6YVV - chains C and D of the 4 polymer chains in the assembly; structure by electron microscopy, 7.50 A resolution (low resolution: residue-level contacts below are approximate; hydrogen-bond / salt-bridge calls are withheld).

[Chain C]
Name: Condensin complex subunit 2, Brn1
Organism: Saccharomyces cerevisiae (strain ATCC 204508 / S288c)
UniProtKB: P38170 (CND2_YEAST); the author numbering skips numbers that UniProt does not, so the offset changes along the chain: 1-747 = UniProt 1-747; 2245-2251 = UniProt 748-754
Amino-acid sequence (773 residues; each row starts with the number of its first residue; note: 1498 numbers in that range are skipped by the numbering (no residue carries them; nothing is unmodelled there); X marks 19 residues of unknown identity (built as UNK)):
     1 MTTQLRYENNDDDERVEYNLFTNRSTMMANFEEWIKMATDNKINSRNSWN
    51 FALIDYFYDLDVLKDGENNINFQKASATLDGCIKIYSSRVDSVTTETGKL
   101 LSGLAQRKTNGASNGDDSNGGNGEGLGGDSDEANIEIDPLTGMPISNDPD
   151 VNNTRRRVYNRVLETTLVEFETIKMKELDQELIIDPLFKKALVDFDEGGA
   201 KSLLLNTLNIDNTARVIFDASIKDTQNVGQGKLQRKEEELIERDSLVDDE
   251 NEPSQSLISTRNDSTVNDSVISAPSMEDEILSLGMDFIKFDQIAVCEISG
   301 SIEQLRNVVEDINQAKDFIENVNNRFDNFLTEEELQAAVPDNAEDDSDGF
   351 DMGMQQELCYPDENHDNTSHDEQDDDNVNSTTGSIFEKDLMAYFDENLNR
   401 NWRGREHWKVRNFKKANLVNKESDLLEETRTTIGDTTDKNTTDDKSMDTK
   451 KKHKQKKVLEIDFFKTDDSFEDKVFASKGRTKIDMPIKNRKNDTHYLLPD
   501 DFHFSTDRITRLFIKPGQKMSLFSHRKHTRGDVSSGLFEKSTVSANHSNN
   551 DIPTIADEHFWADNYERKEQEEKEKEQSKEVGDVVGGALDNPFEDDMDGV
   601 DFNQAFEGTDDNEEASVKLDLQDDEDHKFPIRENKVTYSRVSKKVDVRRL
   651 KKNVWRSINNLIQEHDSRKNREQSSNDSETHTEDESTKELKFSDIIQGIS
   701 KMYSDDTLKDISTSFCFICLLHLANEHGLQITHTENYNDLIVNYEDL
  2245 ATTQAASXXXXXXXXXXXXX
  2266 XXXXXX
Not modelled in the structure: 1-24, 106-165, 175-183, 196-198, 221-642, 669-690, 2245-2251
Curated features (UniProtKB/Swiss-Prot):
  - modified residue (Phosphoserine): Ser245, Ser548

[Chain D]
Name: Condensin complex subunit 1, Ycs4
Organism: Saccharomyces cerevisiae (strain ATCC 204508 / S288c)
UniProtKB: Q06156 (CND1_YEAST); numbering as in UniProt; present here: 1-910, 913-1149
Amino-acid sequence (1185 residues; each row starts with the number of its first residue; note: 11 numbers in that range are skipped by the numbering (no residue carries them; nothing is unmodelled there); a row labelled like 1149A-1149Z holds insertion residues (1149A, then the next letters in order); X marks 9 residues of unknown identity (built as UNK)):
     1 MSGFSLSEYLTKFQTTDRESYPRLQDPSRELNVIIDQLAVSPEQIDASPD
    51 SLEALIDLCHDFPHLTPKLQTQLSYLISSSLSNLSKDIKANLSSNVNFTE
   101 IGGLIPQWKRHLEEYGYLIQVLLTFLQDELHKVSSQSTNLNRSAKNSKND
   151 SANVELFKRDCNQMENLLESITKLLEINLSKIFQTTPEKDLFIGLFTRPL
   201 FVLLEIEPVTKVSSLKMFIQRILAMCVKNHGQSSSIQSSLMTNLTYFLHL
   251 SVFNAELLKLLNDEYNYPQLTEDILKEISTRVFNAKDTTGPKAISNFLIK
   301 LSELSPGIMLRQMNLVITLLNNSSITLRCSVVEACGNIVAELAQDPQTME
   351 HYKQQIAVLIELLEERFQDSNPYVRTKAIQGCSKICDLSSKFNKSKAKFT
   401 SLAVRSLQDRSSLVRRNSVKLLSKLLLKHPFKAIHGSQLRLSEWEEYLKG
   451 SESQLNSTLKKVESQETLNDTIERSLIEEEVEQDEGQCRTELEGSFNKSA
   501 ELSRIENEVENINATNTSVLMKLKLMIVYYKDAISFIKEIHKSIELISNL
   551 LFSKNRNEVLESMDFLVLADAFDIELSEFGIKKMLHLVWMKGTNDEGTSI
   601 SVHLIECYKQLFLTAPDSCNMQEKAAHIAKNLINLSIGASIADLASLEQL
   651 LGMMYEQKLIDQHVINILWAIYNSASKASMQKEQNVNNRDSEKGFSKEQI
   701 HGSIIILGMLSLADNEIALKGLESLLNIGLGAVGLKDLTLCRYSCLALER
   751 MVPKRSTIITKAINQELEDVAVKKLYAIIINYTKDNEYYPMCEQALSALF
   801 TISSKPDILATDLIREKTMMTFGKPEEEDSILSLEQSSRVVSLSQLLFIV
   851 GQVAIKTLVYLEKCEAEFKKRKIEAETRNGKVKNQGADVTNTTQDNGGDK
   901 ELEMIGGTNE
  910A D
   911 D
   913 FTDAIQFVKENELLFGEKSILGKFCPIVEEIVSNSSRFSDPMLQRTATLC
   963 LEKLMCLSSKYCEKSLPLLITVMEKSPDPTIRSNAVLGLGDMAVCFNNLV
  1013 DENTDYLYRRLHDENLMVQRTCLMTVTFLILAGQVKVKGQLGEMAKCLDN
  1063 PDQGISDMCRLFFTELASKDNAIYNGFIDIFSNLSSDDLLGKESFKKIIK
  1113 FLLTFIDKERHQKQLNEKLVGRLRKCETQKQWDDIAF
1149A-1149Z VLNNLPYKNEDVTALLEQGFKVVSAK
 1150A E
  1160 XXXXXXXXX
Not modelled in the structure: 1-4, 14-28, 38-47, 61-78, 101-102, 127-162, 179-186, 205-215, 458-516, 553-554, 590-599, 678-693, 754-764, 821-839, 874-898, 910A, 924-953, 1008-1011, 1047-1050, 1081-1087, 1149A-1149Z, 1150A
Curated features (UniProtKB/Swiss-Prot):
  - modified residue (Phosphoserine): Ser464, Ser475

[Chain C / chain D interface]
Contacting residue pairs (44; chain C residue first):
  Thr166(C) with Gln368(D); Asp369(D); Ser370(D)
  Leu167(C) with Gln368(D); Asp369(D); Ser370(D)
  Phe170(C) with Arg405(D); Ser406(D)
  Thr172(C) with Arg410(D)
  Ile173(C) with Arg375(D); Asp409(D); Arg410(D)
  Lys174(C) with Gln408(D)
  Ile184(C) with Trp589(D)
  Pro186(C) with Ser646(D)
  Phe188(C) with Met1036(D); Phe1040(D); Leu1043(D)
  Lys190(C) with Gln649(D)
  Ala191(C) with Phe1040(D)
  Leu192(C) with Phe1040(D)
  Phe195(C) with Val1006(D); Ala1044(D)
  Ala200(C) with Lys863(D)
  Lys201(C) with Tyr860(D); Lys863(D)
  Leu203(C) with Asp1003(D)
  Leu204(C) with Asp1003(D); Phe1040(D)
  Leu205(C) with Lys856(D)
  Asn206(C) with Tyr860(D)
  Asn209(C) with Ile641(D); Arg742(D)
  Ile210(C) with Pro790(D); Glu793(D)
  Asn212(C) with Asn786(D)
  Thr213(C) with Arg957(D)
  Ala214(C) with Asn996(D)
  Arg215(C) with Met1029(D)
  Val216(C) with Asn996(D); Leu999(D)
  Phe218(C) with Met1036(D)
  Asp219(C) with Met1029(D); Arg1032(D)
Other interface residues (no listed pair), chain C (31 interface residues in all): Asp185, Leu187, Ile217
Other interface residues (no listed pair), chain D (45 interface residues in all): Phe552, Ala642, Lys805, Asp807, Arg815, Met819, Val841, Ile917, Lys965, Thr992, Cys1007, Thr1033, Thr1039, Leu1073

[In short]
The interface between chain C and chain D involves 31 residues on one side and 45 on the other.
Here chain C is Condensin complex subunit 2, Brn1 and chain D is Condensin complex subunit 1, Ycs4, both from
Saccharomyces cerevisiae (strain ATCC 204508 / S288c). Entry 6YVV (Condensin complex from S.cerevisiae
ATP-free apo bridged state) was determined by electron microscopy together with 6YVD and 6YVU from the same
study.
